PDB entry 3D1F | X-ray diffraction, 2.00 A resolution | chains A and B of the 4 polymer chains in the assembly

[Chain A (and B)]
Molecule: DNA polymerase III subunit beta
From: Escherichia coli
Notes: EC 2.7.7.7; chain B of this document is another copy of the same molecule, construct and numbering; everything in this record applies to it too
Reference sequence: P0A988 (DPO3B_ECOLI); residues 1-366 here = UniProt positions 1-366
Chain sequence (366 residues; numbered 1 to 366; the number before each row is that of its first residue):
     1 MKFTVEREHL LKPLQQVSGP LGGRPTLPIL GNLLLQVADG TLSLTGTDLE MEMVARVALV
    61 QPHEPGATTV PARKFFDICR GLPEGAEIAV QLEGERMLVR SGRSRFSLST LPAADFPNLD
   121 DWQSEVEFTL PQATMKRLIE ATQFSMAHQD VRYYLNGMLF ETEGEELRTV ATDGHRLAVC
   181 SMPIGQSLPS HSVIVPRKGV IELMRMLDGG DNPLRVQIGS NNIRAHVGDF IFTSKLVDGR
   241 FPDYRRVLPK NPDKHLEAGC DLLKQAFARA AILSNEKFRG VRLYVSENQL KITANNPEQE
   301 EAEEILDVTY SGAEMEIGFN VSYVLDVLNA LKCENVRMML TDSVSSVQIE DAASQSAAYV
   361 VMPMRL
UniProt features mapped onto this chain:
  - binding site (DNA): Arg-24, Arg-73, Gln-149, Tyr-153, Tyr-154
  - mutagenesis: Arg-24 (R24A: Mild defect in DNA replication, impaired loading of clamp on DNA, polymerase speed is wild-type. More severe replication defect and very poor clamp loading; when associated with A-149), Gly-66 (G66E: In dnaN159; a temperature- and UV-sensitive mutation, displays altered DNA polymerase usage, chronically induced SOS response; when associated with A-174), Ala-133 (A133T: Reduction of synthesis of beta*, probably due to mutation of its promoter), Met-135 (M135L: 3-fold reduction of synthesis of beta*, probably due to loss of its start codon), Met-146 (M146L: No effect on synthesis of beta*), Gln-149 (Q149A: Mild defect in DNA replication, impaired loading of clamp on DNA, polymerase speed is wild-type. More severe replication defect and very poor clamp loading; when associated with A-24), Tyr-153 to Tyr-154 (Very poor loading of clamp on DNA, polymerase speed is wild-type), Gly-174 (G174A: In dnaN159; a temperature- and UV-sensitive mutation, displays altered DNA polymerase usage, chronically induced SOS response; when associated with A-66), Gln-265 to Leu-366 (In dnaN806; temperature sensitive), Ile-272 to Leu-273 (Monomeric in solution, binds very tightly to subunit delta (holA). The monomer binds tightly to linear and circular DNA. Cannot bind both Pol III and IV simultaneously)

[How chain A and chain B interact]
Pairs across the interface - 62 pairs, chain A then chain B:
  Pro-71(A) with Glu-300(B)
  Lys-74(A) with Leu-273(B); Asn-296(B); Glu-298(B), salt bridge; Glu-300(B), salt bridge
  Asp-77(A) with Ile-272(B)
  Ile-78(A) with Ile-272(B)
  Gly-81(A) with Arg-269(B), hydrogen bond (backbone-side chain)
  Leu-82(A) with Arg-269(B)
  Pro-83(A) with Arg-269(B)
  Arg-103(A) with Glu-303(B); Glu-304(B); Ile-305(B), hydrogen bond (backbone-backbone); Leu-306(B); Asp-307(B), salt bridge
  Ser-104(A) with Arg-269(B), hydrogen bond; Glu-303(B); Glu-304(B), hydrogen bond
  Arg-105(A) with Ala-302(B); Glu-303(B), hydrogen bond (backbone-backbone)
  Phe-106(A) with Arg-269(B); Glu-301(B); Ala-302(B), hydrophobic; Glu-304(B)
  Ser-107(A) with Leu-273(B); Glu-300(B); Glu-301(B), hydrogen bond (backbone-backbone)
  Leu-108(A) with Leu-273(B), hydrophobic; Glu-300(B)
  Ser-109(A) with Glu-300(B), hydrogen bond
  Arg-269(A) with Gly-81(B), hydrogen bond (side chain-backbone); Leu-82(B); Ser-104(B); Phe-106(B)
  Ile-272(A) with Asp-77(B); Ile-78(B)
  Leu-273(A) with Lys-74(B); Ser-107(B); Leu-108(B), hydrophobic
  Glu-276(A) with Arg-73(B), salt bridge
  Asn-296(A) with Lys-74(B)
  Glu-298(A) with Lys-74(B), salt bridge
  Gln-299(A) with Arg-96(B), hydrogen bond (backbone-side chain)
  Glu-300(A) with Pro-71(B); Lys-74(B), salt bridge; Ser-107(B); Leu-108(B); Ser-109(B), hydrogen bond
  Glu-301(A) with Arg-96(B), salt bridge; Phe-106(B); Ser-107(B), hydrogen bond (backbone-backbone)
  Ala-302(A) with Arg-105(B); Phe-106(B), hydrophobic
  Glu-303(A) with Arg-103(B); Ser-104(B); Arg-105(B), hydrogen bond (backbone-backbone)
  Glu-304(A) with Arg-103(B); Ser-104(B), hydrogen bond; Phe-106(B)
  Ile-305(A) with Arg-103(B), hydrogen bond (backbone-backbone)
  Leu-306(A) with Arg-103(B)
  Asp-307(A) with Arg-103(B), salt bridge
Interface residues without a listed pair, chain B (30 interface residues in all): Pro-83, Gln-289

[Summary]
Chain A and chain B form an interface of 29 and 30 residues respectively; the contacts include 14 hydrogen
bonds and 8 salt bridges. Among the polar pairs are Lys-74(A)/Glu-298(B), Lys-74(A)/Glu-300(B) and
Arg-103(A)/Asp-307(B). UniProt lists 5 DNA-binding residues and 13 mutagenesis sites on chain A.
Chain A and chain B are both DNA polymerase III subunit beta (Escherichia coli); the structure, Crystal
structure of E. coli sliding clamp (beta) bound to a polymerase III peptide, was determined by X-ray
diffraction, deposited together with 3D1E and 3D1G.
